PDB entry 5KVM | X-ray diffraction, 2.45 A resolution | chains A and C of the 3 polymer chains in the assembly

# Chain A
Protein: Adhesion G-protein coupled receptor G1
Source organism: Mus musculus
Notes: fragment: N-terminal Fragment
UniProtKB: Q8K209 (AGRG1_MOUSE); numbering as in UniProt (aligned over 28-382)
Chain sequence (355 residues; numbered 28 to 382; the number before each row is that of its first residue):
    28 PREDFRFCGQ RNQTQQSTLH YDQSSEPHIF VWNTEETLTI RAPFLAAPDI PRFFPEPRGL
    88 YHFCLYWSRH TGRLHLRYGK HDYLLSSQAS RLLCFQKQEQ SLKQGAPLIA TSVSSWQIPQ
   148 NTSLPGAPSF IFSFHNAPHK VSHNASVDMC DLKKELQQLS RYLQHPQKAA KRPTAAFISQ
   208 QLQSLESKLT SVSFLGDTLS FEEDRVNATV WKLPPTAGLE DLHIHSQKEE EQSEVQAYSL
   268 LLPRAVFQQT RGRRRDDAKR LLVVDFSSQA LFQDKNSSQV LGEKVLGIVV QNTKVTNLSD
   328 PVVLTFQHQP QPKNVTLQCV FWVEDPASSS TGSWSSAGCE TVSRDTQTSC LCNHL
Disulfides: C35-C91, C121-C177, C346-C377, C366-C379
Covalently attached groups: N-acetylglucosamine (NAG) linked to N39, N234; glycan linked to N148
What the authors report for this chain:
  - disease-associated variants - C346S, W349S: decreased stability (proposed by the authors, not directly observed)
  - post-translational modification sites: N148
  - mutagenesis - H89A: unchanged expression
  - mutagenesis - H89A: unchanged signaling

# Chain C
Protein: FN3 monobody alpha5
Source organism: synthetic construct
Notes: antibody fragment or engineered binder
Chain sequence (95 residues; numbered 5 to 99; the number before each row is that of its first residue):
     5 SVPTKLEVVA ATPTSLLISW DAPAVTVDHY VITYGETGGS PWSWQEFEVP GSKSTATISG
    65 LKPGVDYTIT VYASSFDWTI FPNYYSSPIS INYRT

# Chain A / chain C interface
Contacting residue pairs - 56 pairs, chain A then chain C:
  F122(A) with W46(C)
  Q123(A) with P45(C); W46(C)
  K124(A) with W46(C); W48(C); E50(C)
  Q125(A) with W46(C), hydrogen bond (backbone-backbone)
  V140(A) with W46(C)
  S142(A) with W46(C)
  I145(A) with P45(C), hydrophobic; W46(C)
  F159(A) with W46(C), hydrophobic
  H162(A) with P45(C), hydrogen bond (side chain-backbone); W48(C); E50(C), salt bridge
  N163(A) with E50(C), hydrogen bond (backbone-side chain); Y89(C), hydrogen bond (backbone-side chain)
  A164(A) with V35(C), hydrophobic; T37(C); E50(C), hydrogen bond (backbone-side chain); Y76(C), hydrophobic; Y89(C)
  P165(A) with Y76(C), hydrogen bond (backbone-side chain); Y89(C)
  H166(A) with T37(C); W48(C); E50(C), salt bridge
  K181(A) with Y89(C)
  E182(A) with P86(C); N87(C)
  Q185(A) with S79(C); F80(C), hydrogen bond (side chain-backbone); D81(C); W82(C); F85(C); P86(C); Y88(C)
  L186(A) with W82(C)
  R188(A) with F80(C); Y88(C)
  Y189(A) with W82(C), hydrophobic; T83(C)
  A196(A) with D81(C); T83(C)
  A197(A) with D81(C), hydrogen bond (backbone-side chain); T83(C)
  K198(A) with T83(C), hydrogen bond (backbone-side chain); I84(C)
  P200(A) with T83(C)
  F204(A) with W82(C); T83(C); P86(C), hydrophobic
  Q208(A) with W82(C); P86(C)
  K215(A) with N87(C), hydrogen bond
  L298(A) with W82(C), hydrophobic
Also at the interface, not in a pair above, chain A (31 interface residues in all): F32, T149, I205, S211
Also at the interface, not in a pair above, chain C (20 interface residues in all): Q49, E52

# Overview
31 residues of chain A and 20 residues of chain C are in contact, with 10 hydrogen bonds and 2 salt bridges.
Among the polar pairs are H162(A)-E50(C), H166(A)-E50(C) and H162(A)-P45(C). Covalently linked
N-acetylglucosamine: at N39(A) and N234(A). From the paper: C346S and W349S of chain A reduce stability; a
modification site at N148(A).
Here chain A is Adhesion G-protein coupled receptor G1 (Mus musculus) and chain C is FN3 monobody alpha5
(synthetic construct). Entry 5KVM (Extracellular region of mouse GPR56/ADGRG1 in complex with FN3 monobody)
was determined by X-ray diffraction.
